6VMA - chains A and C of the 3 polymer chains in the assembly; structure by X-ray diffraction, 2.75 A resolution.

# Chain A
Protein: MHC class I antigen, A-2 alpha chain
Source organism: Homo sapiens
Reference sequence: A0A5B8RNS7 (A0A5B8RNS7_HUMAN); residues 1-275 here correspond to UniProt positions 25-299 (UniProt number = residue number + 24)
Chain sequence (275 residues; each row starts with the number of its first residue):
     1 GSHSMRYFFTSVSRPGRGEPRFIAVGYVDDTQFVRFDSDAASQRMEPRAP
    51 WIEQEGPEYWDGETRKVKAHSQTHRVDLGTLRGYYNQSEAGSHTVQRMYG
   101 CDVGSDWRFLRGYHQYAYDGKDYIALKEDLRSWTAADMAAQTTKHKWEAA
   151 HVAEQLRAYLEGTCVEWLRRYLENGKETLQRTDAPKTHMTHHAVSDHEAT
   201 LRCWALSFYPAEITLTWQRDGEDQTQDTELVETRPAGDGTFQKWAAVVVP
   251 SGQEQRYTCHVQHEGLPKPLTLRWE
Disulfides: C101-C164, C203-C259

# Chain C
Protein: Melanocyte protein PMEL
Notes: fragment: epitope
Reference sequence: P40967 (PMEL_HUMAN); residues 1-9 here correspond to UniProt positions 209-217 (UniProt number = residue number + 208)
Chain sequence (9 residues; each row starts with the number of its first residue):
     1 ITDQVPFSV
Swiss-Prot annotation at these positions:
  - region: I1 to V9 (Antigenic peptide)
What the authors report for this chain:
  - conformationally variable residues (side-chain flip): Q4, F7

# How chain A and chain C interact
Residue-residue contacts (36; chain A residue first):
  M5(A) - I1(C)
  Y7(A) - I1(C)  hydrogen bond (side chain-backbone)
  Y7(A) - T2(C)
  E63(A) - I1(C)
  E63(A) - T2(C)  hydrogen bond (side chain-backbone)
  K66(A) - I1(C)
  K66(A) - T2(C)  hydrogen bond (side chain-backbone)
  K66(A) - D3(C)
  A69(A) - V5(C)  hydrophobic
  H70(A) - P6(C)
  T73(A) - V5(C)
  T73(A) - P6(C)
  T73(A) - F7(C)
  T73(A) - S8(C)
  D77(A) - S8(C)
  D77(A) - V9(C)  hydrogen bond (side chain-backbone)
  T80(A) - V9(C)
  Y84(A) - V9(C)  hydrogen bond (side chain-backbone)
  R97(A) - P6(C)
  R97(A) - F7(C)
  Y99(A) - T2(C)
  Y99(A) - D3(C)  hydrogen bond (side chain-backbone)
  T143(A) - V9(C)  hydrogen bond (side chain-backbone)
  K146(A) - V9(C)  hydrogen bond (side chain-backbone)
  W147(A) - F7(C)
  W147(A) - S8(C)  hydrogen bond (side chain-backbone)
  W147(A) - V9(C)  hydrophobic
  V152(A) - F7(C)  hydrophobic
  Q155(A) - F7(C)
  L156(A) - D3(C)
  Y159(A) - I1(C)  hydrogen bond (side chain-backbone)
  Y159(A) - T2(C)
  Y159(A) - D3(C)
  T163(A) - I1(C)
  W167(A) - I1(C)  hydrophobic
  Y171(A) - I1(C)  hydrogen bond (side chain-backbone)
Also at the interface, not in a pair above, chain A (30 interface residues in all): F9, M45, Y59, V67, L81, Y116, Y123, A150
Also at the interface, not in a pair above, chain C (9 interface residues in all): Q4

# Summary
30 residues of chain A and 9 residues of chain C are in contact, with 11 hydrogen bonds. Polar contacts
include Y7(A)-I1(C), E63(A)-T2(C) and K66(A)-T2(C). From the paper: conformational variability at Q4(C) and
F7(C).
Here chain A is MHC class I antigen, A-2 alpha chain (Homo sapiens) and chain C is Melanocyte protein PMEL.
Entry 6VMA (T4H2 T cell receptor bound to HLA-A2 presenting gp100 peptide (ITDQVPFSV)) was determined by X-ray
diffraction (same publication as 6VM7, 6VM9, 6VMC and 6VM8).
